PDB entry 5ZWN | electron microscopy, 3.40 A resolution | chains G and R of the 20 polymer chains in the assembly

[Chain G]
Molecule: pre-mRNA
Organism: Saccharomyces cerevisiae S288c
Sequence (22 nucleotides; row label = number of the first residue in the row; numbers below 1 keep their minus sign (A-9 is residue -9)):
    -9 AAAAAAAAAA GGUAUGUAUU AA

[Chain R]
Molecule: U1 small nuclear ribonucleoprotein C
Organism: Saccharomyces cerevisiae S288c
UniProtKB: Q05900 (RU1C_YEAST); residue numbers follow UniProt; this construct covers 1-231
Chain sequence (231 residues; numbered 1 to 231; the number before each row is that of its first residue):
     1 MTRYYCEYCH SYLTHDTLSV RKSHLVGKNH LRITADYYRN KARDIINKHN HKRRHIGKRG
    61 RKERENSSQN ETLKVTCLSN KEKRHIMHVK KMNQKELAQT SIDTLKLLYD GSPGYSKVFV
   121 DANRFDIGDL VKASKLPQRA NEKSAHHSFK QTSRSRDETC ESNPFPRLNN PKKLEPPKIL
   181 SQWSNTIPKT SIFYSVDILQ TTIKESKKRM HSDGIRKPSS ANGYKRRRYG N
Not modelled in the structure: 1, 142-152, 197-231
UniProt features mapped onto this chain:
  - zinc finger: Tyr4 to Asp36 (Matrin-type)
  - mutagenesis: Leu13 (L13A/D/E/F/G/H/K/P/R/S/T/W/Y: Gives rise to unstable commitment complexes; L13C/I/M/N/Q/V: No effect)
Metal / ion sites: Zn2+: Cys6, Cys9, His24, His30

[Interface between chain G and chain R]
Contacting residue pairs - 16 pairs, chain G then chain R:
  G2(G) - Tyr12(R)  sugar contact
  G2(G) - Leu13(R)  sugar contact
  G2(G) - Thr14(R)  sugar contact
  G2(G) - Val20(R)  base contact
  U3(G) - Tyr12(R)  sugar contact
  U3(G) - His24(R)  sugar contact
  A4(G) - Ser23(R)  sugar contact
  A4(G) - His24(R)  phosphate contact
  A4(G) - Gly27(R)  phosphate contact
  U5(G) - Gly27(R)  phosphate contact
  U5(G) - Lys28(R)  phosphate contact
  U5(G) - Arg139(R)  sugar contact
  G6(G) - Lys28(R)  phosphate contact
  G6(G) - Arg139(R)  sugar contact
  G6(G) - Ala140(R)  sugar contact
  U7(G) - Asn141(R)  phosphate contact
Other interface residues (no listed pair), chain R (13 interface residues in all): Ser11, Asn29

[Summary]
Chain G and chain R form an interface of 6 and 13 residues respectively. Cys6(R), Cys9(R), His24(R) and
His30(R) coordinate Zn2+. UniProt lists one mutagenesis site on chain R.
Here chain G is pre-mRNA and chain R is U1 small nuclear ribonucleoprotein C, both from Saccharomyces
cerevisiae S288c. Entry 5ZWN (Cryo-EM structure of the yeast pre-B complex at an average resolution of 3.3
angstrom (Part II ...) was determined by electron microscopy together with 5ZWM and 5ZWO from the same study.
